4W9Q - chain A; structure by X-ray diffraction, 1.08 A resolution.

[Chain A]
Protein: Peptidyl-prolyl cis-trans isomerase FKBP5
Organism: Homo sapiens
Notes: EC 5.2.1.8; fragment: Fk1 domain
UniProtKB: Q13451 (FKBP5_HUMAN); residue numbers follow UniProt; this construct covers 16-140
Amino-acid sequence (128 residues; row label = number of the first residue in the row):
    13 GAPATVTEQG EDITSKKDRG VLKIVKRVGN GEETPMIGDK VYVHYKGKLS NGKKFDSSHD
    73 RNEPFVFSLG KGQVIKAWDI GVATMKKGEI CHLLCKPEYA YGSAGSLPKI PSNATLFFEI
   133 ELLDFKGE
Construct notes: expression tag (13-15); engineered mutation T19 (Ala in Q13451)
Residues lining bound ligands: 3JP ((1S,5S,6R)-10-[(3,5-dichlorophenyl)sulfonyl]-3-[2-(3,4-dimethoxyphenoxy)ethyl]-5-ethyl-3,10-diazabicyclo[4.3.1]decan-2-one): Y57, F67, D68, F77, G84, Q85, V86, I87, W90, A112, Y113, S118, K121, I122, L128, F130
Swiss-Prot annotation at these positions:
  - modified residue: K28 (N6-acetyllysine)
  - mutagenesis: K28 (K28Q: Mimics acetylation; impaired interaction with AKT1 and PHLPP1; when associated with Q-155; K28R: Decreased acetylation; promotes interaction with AKT1 and PHLPP1; when associated with R-155)

[Summary]
Chain A binds compound 3JP. Curated annotation (UniProt) lists one mutagenesis site.
Chain A is Peptidyl-prolyl cis-trans isomerase FKBP5 (Homo sapiens); the structure, The Fk1 domain of FKBP51
in complex with
(1S,5S,6R)-10-[(3,5-dichlorophenyl)sulfonyl]-3-[2-(3,4-dimethoxyphenoxy)ethyl]-5-ethyl-3,10-diazabicyclo[4.3.1]decan-2-one,
was determined by X-ray diffraction (same publication as 4W9O and 4W9P).
